Entry 8KC7 (electron microscopy, 3.46 A resolution); this record covers chains B and E of the 6 polymer chains in the assembly.

== Chain B ==
Molecule: Transcriptional regulatory protein SIN3
From: Saccharomyces cerevisiae (strain ATCC 204508 / S288c)
UniProtKB: P22579 (SIN3_YEAST); residues 215-1536 here = UniProt positions 215-1536
Sequence (1371 residues; numbered 166 to 1536; the number before each row is that of its first residue):
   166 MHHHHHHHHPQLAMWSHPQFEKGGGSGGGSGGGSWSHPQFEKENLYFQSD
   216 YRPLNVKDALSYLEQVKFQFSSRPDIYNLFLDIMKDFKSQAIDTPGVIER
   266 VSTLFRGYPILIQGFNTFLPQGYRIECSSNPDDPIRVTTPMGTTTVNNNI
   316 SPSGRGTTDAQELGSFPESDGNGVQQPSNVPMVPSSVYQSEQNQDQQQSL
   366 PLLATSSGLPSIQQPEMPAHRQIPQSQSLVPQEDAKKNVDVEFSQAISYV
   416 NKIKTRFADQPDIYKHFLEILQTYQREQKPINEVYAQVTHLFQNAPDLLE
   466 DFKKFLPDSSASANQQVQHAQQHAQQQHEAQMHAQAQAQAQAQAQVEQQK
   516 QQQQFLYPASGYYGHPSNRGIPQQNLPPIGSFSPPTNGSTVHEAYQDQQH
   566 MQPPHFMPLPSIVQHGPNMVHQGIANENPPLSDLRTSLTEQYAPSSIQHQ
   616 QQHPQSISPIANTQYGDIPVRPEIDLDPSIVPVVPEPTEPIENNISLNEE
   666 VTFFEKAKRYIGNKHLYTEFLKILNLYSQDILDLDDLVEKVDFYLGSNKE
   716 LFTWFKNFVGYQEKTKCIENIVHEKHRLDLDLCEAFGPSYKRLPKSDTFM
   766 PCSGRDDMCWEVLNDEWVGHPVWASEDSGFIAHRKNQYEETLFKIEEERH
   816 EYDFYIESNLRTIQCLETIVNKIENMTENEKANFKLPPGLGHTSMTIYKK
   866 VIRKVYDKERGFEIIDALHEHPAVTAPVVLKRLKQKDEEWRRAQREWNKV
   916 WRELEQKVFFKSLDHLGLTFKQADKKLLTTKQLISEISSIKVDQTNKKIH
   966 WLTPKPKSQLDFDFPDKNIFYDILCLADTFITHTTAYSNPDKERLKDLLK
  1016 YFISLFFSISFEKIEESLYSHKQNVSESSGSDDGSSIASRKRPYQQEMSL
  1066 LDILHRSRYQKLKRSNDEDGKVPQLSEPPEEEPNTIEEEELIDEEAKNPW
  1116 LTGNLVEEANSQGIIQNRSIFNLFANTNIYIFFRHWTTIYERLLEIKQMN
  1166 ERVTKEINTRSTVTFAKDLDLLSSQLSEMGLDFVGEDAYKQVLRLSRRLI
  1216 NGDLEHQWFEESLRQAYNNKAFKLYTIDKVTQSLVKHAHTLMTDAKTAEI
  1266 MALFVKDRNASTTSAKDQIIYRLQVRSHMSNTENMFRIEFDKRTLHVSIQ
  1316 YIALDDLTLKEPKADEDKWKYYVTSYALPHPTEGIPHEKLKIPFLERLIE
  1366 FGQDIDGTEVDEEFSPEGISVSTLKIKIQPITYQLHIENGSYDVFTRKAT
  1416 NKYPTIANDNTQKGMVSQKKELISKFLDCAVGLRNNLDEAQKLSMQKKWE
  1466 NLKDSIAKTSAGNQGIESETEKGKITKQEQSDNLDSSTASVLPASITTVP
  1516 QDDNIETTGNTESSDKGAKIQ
Disordered / not traced: 166-660, 728-749, 1032-1134, 1325-1536
Sequence notes: initiating methionine (166); expression tag (167-214)

== Chain E ==
Molecule: Transcriptional regulatory protein RCO1
From: Saccharomyces cerevisiae (strain ATCC 204508 / S288c)
UniProtKB: Q04779 (RCO1_YEAST); residues 1-684 here = UniProt positions 1-684
Sequence (733 residues; numbered 1 to 733; the number before each row is that of its first residue):
     1 MDTSKKDTTRSPSHSNSSSPSSSSLSSSSSKEKKRPKRLSSQNVNYDLKR
    51 RKIITSEGIERSFKNEHSNLAVEDNIPEEEPKELLEKDSKGNIIKLNEPS
   101 TISEDSKVSVTGLPLNKGPSEKIKRESLWNYRKNLGGQSNNSEMTLVPSK
   151 RFTQVPKNFQDLNRNDLKTFLTENMTEESNIRSTIGWNGDIINRTRDREP
   201 ESDRDNKKLSNIRTKIILSTNATYDSKSKLFGQNSIKSTSNASEKIFRDK
   251 NNSTIDFENEDFCSACNQSGSFLCCDTCPKSFHFLCLDPPIDPNNLPKGD
   301 WHCNECKFKIFINNSMATLKKIESNFIKQNNNVKIFAKLLFNIDSHNPKQ
   351 FQLPNYIKETFPAVKTGSRGQYSDENDKIPLTDRQLFNTSYGQSITKLDS
   401 YNPDTHIDSNSGKFLICYKCNQTRLGSWSHPENSRLIMTCDYCQTPWHLD
   451 CVPRASFKNLGSKWKCPLHSPTKVYKKIHHCQEDNSVNYKVWKKQRLINK
   501 KNQLYYEPLQKIGYQNNGNIQIIPTTSHTDYDFNQDFKITQIDENSIKYD
   551 FFDKIYKSKMVQKRKLFQFQESLIDKLVSNGSQNGNSEDNMVKDIASLIY
   601 FQVSNNDKSSNNKSASKSNNLRKLWDLKELTNVVVPNELDSIQFNDFSSD
   651 EIKHLLYLKKIIESKPKEELLKFLNIENPENQSEMHHHHHHHHPQLAMWS
   701 HPQFEKGGGSGGGSGGGSWSHPQFEKENLYFQS
Disordered / not traced: 1-32, 67-257, 479-487, 525-535, 578-733
Sequence notes: expression tag (685-733)

== Interface between chain B and chain E ==
Contacting residue pairs (142; chain B residue first):
  Glu665(B) with Phe552(E)
  Phe669(B) with Lys548(E); Phe551(E), hydrophobic; Phe552(E), hydrophobic
  Ile676(B) with Tyr418(E)
  Leu681(B) with Tyr418(E), hydrophobic
  Thr683(B) with Ile522(E)
  Glu684(B) with Leu468(E); Ser470(E)
  Leu686(B) with Glu544(E); Ile547(E)
  Lys687(B) with Ile520(E)
  Ile688(B) with His469(E); Ser470(E)
  Asn690(B) with Asn516(E); Ile520(E); Ile547(E)
  Leu691(B) with Ser470(E)
  Tyr692(B) with Phe551(E), hydrophobic; Lys554(E); Ile555(E)
  Ser693(B) with Asp550(E), hydrogen bond (side chain-backbone); Phe551(E)
  Gln694(B) with Gln515(E), hydrogen bond (side chain-backbone); Asn516(E)
  Asp695(B) with Lys476(E), hydrogen bond (backbone-side chain); Lys554(E), salt bridge
  Ile696(B) with Val474(E), hydrophobic; Lys476(E); Trp492(E); Asn517(E); Gly518(E)
  Leu697(B) with Val474(E), hydrophobic
  Lys705(B) with Pro467(E), hydrogen bond (side chain-backbone); His469(E), hydrogen bond (side chain-backbone)
  Phe708(B) with Pro467(E), hydrophobic; Leu468(E)
  Tyr709(B) with Tyr418(E); Leu468(E), hydrogen bond (side chain-backbone)
  Ser712(B) with Lys419(E)
  Phe720(B) with Phe551(E), hydrophobic
  Phe723(B) with Phe552(E), hydrophobic; Ile555(E), hydrophobic; Lys559(E)
  Asp792(B) with Arg369(E), salt bridge
  Ser793(B) with Leu460(E); Gly461(E)
  Gly794(B) with Leu460(E)
  Ile796(B) with Tyr391(E); Asn459(E); Leu460(E), hydrophobic
  His798(B) with Thr396(E)
  Arg799(B) with Phe387(E), hydrogen bond (side chain-backbone); Asn388(E), hydrogen bond (side chain-backbone)
  Glu813(B) with Leu48(E); Lys49(E), hydrogen bond (backbone-side chain)
  Glu816(B) with Lys49(E); Arg50(E)
  Tyr817(B) with Val44(E); Leu48(E); Lys49(E); Arg50(E)
  Tyr820(B) with Arg50(E)
  Lys869(B) with Ile54(E); Thr55(E)
  Val870(B) with Ile54(E); Glu57(E)
  Tyr871(B) with Thr55(E); Glu57(E); Ile59(E), hydrogen bond (side chain-backbone)
  Asp872(B) with Thr55(E); Glu57(E)
  Arg875(B) with Glu60(E), salt bridge
  Glu878(B) with Glu60(E)
  Val889(B) with Ser62(E); Phe63(E); Glu66(E)
  Thr890(B) with Ser62(E); Phe63(E)
  Val893(B) with Ser62(E)
  Arg897(B) with Glu57(E), salt bridge; Ile59(E)
  Lys901(B) with Ile54(E)
  Glu904(B) with Asn43(E)
  Trp905(B) with Val44(E); Arg50(E)
  Arg907(B) with Asn43(E)
  Ala908(B) with Ser41(E); Asn43(E); Val44(E), hydrophobic
  Glu911(B) with Leu39(E)
  Trp912(B) with Pro36(E); Arg38(E); Leu39(E); Ser40(E), hydrogen bond (side chain-backbone); Ser41(E), hydrogen bond; Leu48(E), hydrophobic
  Val915(B) with Lys34(E); Pro36(E), hydrophobic
  Glu918(B) with Lys33(E); Lys34(E)
  Leu919(B) with Lys34(E)
  Lys922(B) with Lys34(E)
  His930(B) with Lys397(E)
  Leu931(B) with Lys397(E)
  Leu933(B) with Thr389(E)
  Thr934(B) with Thr389(E); Lys397(E)
  Phe935(B) with Trp428(E), hydrophobic
  Ala938(B) with Trp428(E)
  Asp939(B) with Trp428(E), hydrogen bond
  Leu942(B) with Asp399(E); Ser400(E); Trp428(E)
  Leu943(B) with Trp428(E)
  Gln947(B) with Pro403(E)
  Ser950(B) with Ile407(E); Phe414(E)
  Glu951(B) with Gly426(E); Ser427(E); Trp428(E), hydrogen bond (side chain-backbone)
  Ser953(B) with Phe414(E)
  Ser954(B) with Phe414(E); Thr423(E); Leu425(E)
  Val957(B) with Phe414(E), hydrophobic
  Asp958(B) with Asn421(E); Gln422(E); Thr423(E), hydrogen bond (side chain-backbone); Arg424(E), hydrogen bond (side chain-backbone)
  Asn961(B) with Ile416(E); Asn421(E), hydrogen bond (side chain-backbone)
  Lys962(B) with Tyr418(E); Asn421(E)
  Lys963(B) with Cys420(E); Asn421(E), hydrogen bond (backbone-side chain)
  Thr1153(B) with Ser429(E)
  Glu1156(B) with Ser429(E); His430(E)
  Arg1157(B) with Trp428(E)
  Gln1190(B) with Lys33(E), hydrogen bond (side chain-backbone)
  Lys1238(B) with Ser429(E)
Other interface residues (no listed pair), chain B (92 interface residues in all): Leu689, Leu702, Gly711, Val724, Ser790, Glu791, Phe795, Ala797, Asn801, Glu812, Ile879, Lys941, Arg1149, Phe1237
Other interface residues (no listed pair), chain E (82 interface residues in all): Arg35, Lys64, Leu398, Asp404, Cys443, Thr445, Trp447, Ser462, Pro471, Gln521, Tyr556
From the paper, about this interface:
  - interface residues, chain E: Lys33(E)

== Overview ==
92 residues of chain B and 82 residues of chain E are in contact, with 19 hydrogen bonds and 4 salt bridges.
Among the polar pairs are Asp695(B)-Lys554(E), Asp792(B)-Arg369(E) and Arg875(B)-Glu60(E). From the paper: the
interface residue Lys33(E).
Here chain B is Transcriptional regulatory protein SIN3 and chain E is Transcriptional regulatory protein
RCO1, both from Saccharomyces cerevisiae (strain ATCC 204508 / S288c). Entry 8KC7 (Rpd3S histone deacetylase
complex) was determined by electron microscopy, deposited together with 8KD2, 8KD3, 8KD4, 8KD5, 8KD6 and 8KD7.
